Entry 8Z9R (electron microscopy, 2.58 A resolution); this record covers chains A and E of the 11 polymer chains in the assembly.

# Chain A
Molecule: Polymerase acidic protein
Organism: Thogoto virus (isolate SiAr 126)
UniProt: P27194 (PA_THOGV); numbering as in UniProt (aligned over 1-622)
Amino-acid sequence (622 residues; each row starts with the number of its first residue):
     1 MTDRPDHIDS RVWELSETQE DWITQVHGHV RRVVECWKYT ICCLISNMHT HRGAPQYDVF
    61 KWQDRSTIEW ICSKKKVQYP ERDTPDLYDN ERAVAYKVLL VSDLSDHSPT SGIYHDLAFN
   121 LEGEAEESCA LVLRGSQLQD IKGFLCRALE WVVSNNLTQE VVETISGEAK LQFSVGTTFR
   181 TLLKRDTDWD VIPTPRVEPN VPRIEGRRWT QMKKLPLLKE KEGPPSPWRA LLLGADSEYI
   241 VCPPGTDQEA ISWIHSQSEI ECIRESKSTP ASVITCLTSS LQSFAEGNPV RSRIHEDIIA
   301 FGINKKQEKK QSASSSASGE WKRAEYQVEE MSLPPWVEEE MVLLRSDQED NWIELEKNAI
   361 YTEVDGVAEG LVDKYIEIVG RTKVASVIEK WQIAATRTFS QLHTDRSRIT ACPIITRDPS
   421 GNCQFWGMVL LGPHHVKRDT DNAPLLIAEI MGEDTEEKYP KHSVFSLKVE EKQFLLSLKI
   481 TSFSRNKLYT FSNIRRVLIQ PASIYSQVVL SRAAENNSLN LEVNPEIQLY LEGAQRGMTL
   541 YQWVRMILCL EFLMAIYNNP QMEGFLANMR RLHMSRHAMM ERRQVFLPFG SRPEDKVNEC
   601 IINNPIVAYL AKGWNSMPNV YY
Unresolved in the structure: 1
Construct notes: conflict Glu471 (Gly in P27194)

# Chain E
Molecule: 17-nt RNA strand
Sequence (17 nucleotides; numbered 1 to 17; the number before each row is that of its first residue):
     1 GACUGCCUGU UUUUGCU
Unresolved in the structure: 1-13

# Chain A / chain E interface
Contacting residue pairs - 25 pairs, chain A then chain E:
  Thr246(A) - G15(E)  hydrogen bond to the base
  Asp247(A) - U14(E)  sugar contact
  Asp247(A) - G15(E)  sugar contact
  Gln248(A) - U14(E)  base contact
  Phe284(A) - U14(E)  sugar contact
  Asp350(A) - U17(E)  base contact
  Trp352(A) - U17(E)  hydrogen bond to the sugar
  Ile353(A) - U17(E)  sugar contact
  Glu354(A) - U17(E)  hydrogen bond to the sugar
  Glu389(A) - C16(E)  hydrogen bond to the sugar
  Glu389(A) - U17(E)  hydrogen bond to the sugar
  Gln392(A) - C16(E)  base contact
  Ile393(A) - C16(E)  phosphate contact
  Thr396(A) - C16(E)  base contact
  Arg397(A) - G15(E)  sugar contact
  Arg397(A) - C16(E)  salt bridge to the phosphate
  Thr416(A) - U17(E)  base contact
  Arg417(A) - G15(E)  hydrogen bond to the base
  Arg417(A) - U17(E)  hydrogen bond to the base
  Asp418(A) - U17(E)  base contact
  Pro419(A) - U17(E)  base contact
  Gln424(A) - U17(E)  base contact
  Ser492(A) - C16(E)  base contact
  Arg495(A) - C16(E)  hydrogen bond to the base
  Arg495(A) - U17(E)  hydrogen bond to the phosphate

# In short
Chain A and chain E form an interface of 20 and 4 residues respectively, with 9 hydrogen bonds and 1 salt
bridge. Polar pairs include Thr246(A)-G15(E), Arg417(A)-G15(E) and Arg417(A)-U17(E).
Chain A is Polymerase acidic protein (Thogoto virus (isolate SiAr 126)) and chain E is a 17-nt RNA strand; the
structure, Cryo-EM structure of Thogoto virus polymerase in a replication elongation-reception conformation,
was determined by electron microscopy together with 8Z85, 8Z8J, 8Z8N, 8Z8X, 8Z90, 8Z97 and 3 further entries
from the same study.
